2PZB - chains A and B; structure by X-ray diffraction, 1.90 A resolution.

Chain A (and B):
Protein: NH(3)-dependent NAD(+) synthetase
Organism: Bacillus anthracis
Notes: EC 6.3.1.5; chain B of this document is another copy of the same molecule, construct and numbering; everything in this record applies to it too
Reference sequence: Q81RP3 (NADE_BACAN); residues 1-272 here = UniProt positions 1-272
Amino-acid sequence (284 residues; each row starts with the number of its first residue):
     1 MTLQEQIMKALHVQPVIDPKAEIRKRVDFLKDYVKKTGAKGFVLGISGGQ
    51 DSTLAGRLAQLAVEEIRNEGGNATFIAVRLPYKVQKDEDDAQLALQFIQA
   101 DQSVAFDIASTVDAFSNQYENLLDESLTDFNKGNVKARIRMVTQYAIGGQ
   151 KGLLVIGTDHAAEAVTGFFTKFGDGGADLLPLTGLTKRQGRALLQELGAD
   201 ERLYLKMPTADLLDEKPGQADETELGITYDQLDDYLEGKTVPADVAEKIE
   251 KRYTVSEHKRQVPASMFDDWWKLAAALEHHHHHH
Unresolved in the structure: 85-87, 206-226, 257-265, 284 (chain B: 84-87, 206-226, 257-265, 284)
Sequence notes: cloning artifact (273-284)
UniProt features mapped onto this chain:
  - binding site (ATP): Gly-45 to Ser-52, Thr-158, Lys-187, Thr-209
  - binding site (Mg(2+)): Asp-51, Glu-163
  - binding site (deamido-NAD(+)): Arg-138, Lys-171, Asp-178, His-258, Lys-259

How chain A and chain B interact:
Pairs across the interface (64):
  Lys-36(A) / Trp-270(B)
  Thr-37(A) / Trp-270(B)
  Thr-37(A) / Leu-277(B)
  Ala-105(A) / Leu-122(B)
  Phe-106(A) / Phe-115(B)  hydrophobic
  Phe-106(A) / Gln-118(B)
  Phe-106(A) / Tyr-119(B)  hydrophobic
  Phe-106(A) / Leu-122(B)  hydrophobic
  Asp-107(A) / Gln-118(B)  hydrogen bond (backbone-side chain)
  Ser-110(A) / Ala-114(B)
  Thr-111(A) / Ala-114(B)
  Thr-111(A) / Phe-115(B)
  Ala-114(A) / Ser-110(B)
  Ala-114(A) / Thr-111(B)
  Ala-114(A) / Ala-114(B)  hydrophobic
  Phe-115(A) / Phe-106(B)  hydrophobic
  Phe-115(A) / Thr-111(B)
  Phe-115(A) / Thr-143(B)
  Phe-115(A) / Ala-146(B)  hydrophobic
  Gln-118(A) / Phe-106(B)
  Gln-118(A) / Asp-107(B)  hydrogen bond (side chain-backbone)
  Tyr-119(A) / Phe-106(B)  hydrophobic
  Tyr-119(A) / Ile-147(B)  hydrophobic
  Tyr-119(A) / Gln-150(B)
  Leu-122(A) / Ala-105(B)
  Leu-122(A) / Phe-106(B)  hydrophobic
  Leu-123(A) / Ile-147(B)  hydrophobic
  Glu-125(A) / Gln-150(B)
  Ser-126(A) / Gln-150(B)
  Leu-127(A) / Gln-150(B)
  Thr-128(A) / Gln-150(B)  hydrogen bond
  Asn-131(A) / Gly-149(B)  hydrogen bond (side chain-backbone)
  Asn-131(A) / Gln-150(B)
  Arg-138(A) / Val-142(B)
  Arg-138(A) / Tyr-145(B)
  Ile-139(A) / Ile-139(B)  hydrophobic
  Val-142(A) / Phe-115(B)  hydrophobic
  Val-142(A) / Arg-138(B)
  Thr-143(A) / Phe-115(B)
  Tyr-145(A) / Arg-138(B)
  Ala-146(A) / Phe-115(B)  hydrophobic
  Ile-147(A) / Tyr-119(B)  hydrophobic
  Gly-149(A) / Asn-131(B)
  Gly-149(A) / His-280(B)
  Gln-150(A) / Tyr-119(B)
  Gln-150(A) / Glu-125(B)
  Gln-150(A) / Ser-126(B)
  Gln-150(A) / Leu-127(B)
  Gln-150(A) / Thr-128(B)  hydrogen bond
  Gln-150(A) / Asn-131(B)  hydrogen bond
  Gln-150(A) / His-280(B)  hydrogen bond (backbone-side chain)
  Lys-151(A) / His-280(B)
  Gly-152(A) / Leu-277(B)
  Gly-152(A) / His-280(B)
  Leu-154(A) / Leu-273(B)  hydrophobic
  Trp-270(A) / Lys-36(B)
  Leu-273(A) / Leu-154(B)  hydrophobic
  Leu-277(A) / Thr-37(B)
  Leu-277(A) / Gly-152(B)
  His-280(A) / Lys-40(B)
  His-280(A) / Gly-149(B)
  His-280(A) / Gln-150(B)  hydrogen bond (side chain-backbone)
  His-280(A) / Lys-151(B)
  His-280(A) / Gly-152(B)
Interface residues without a listed pair, chain A (41 interface residues in all): Tyr-33, Ala-39, Val-104, Val-135, Asp-174, Asp-178, Ala-276
Interface residues without a listed pair, chain B (41 interface residues in all): Ala-39, Val-104, Leu-123, Val-135, Asp-174, Asp-178, Ala-276

Overview:
The chain A/chain B interface involves 41 residues from each chain; the contacts include 8 hydrogen bonds.
Polar pairs include Asp-107(A)/Gln-118(B), Thr-128(A)/Gln-150(B) and Asn-131(A)/Gly-149(B). From UniProt: 11
ATP-binding residues, Mg2+-binding residues Asp-51(A) and Glu-163(A) and 5 deamido-NAD+-binding residues on
chain A.
Both chains are NH(3)-dependent NAD(+) synthetase (Bacillus anthracis). Entry 2PZB (NAD+ Synthetase from
Bacillus anthracis) was determined by X-ray diffraction (same publication as 2PZ8 and 2PZA).
